8DBQ - chains Y and a of the 22 polymer chains in the assembly; structure by electron microscopy, 4.00 A resolution.

[Chain Y]
Molecule: ATP synthase subunit b
From: Escherichia coli
UniProt: D6IFY0 (D6IFY0_ECOLX); numbering as in UniProt (aligned over 1-156)
Chain sequence (156 residues; numbered 1 to 156; the number before each row is that of its first residue):
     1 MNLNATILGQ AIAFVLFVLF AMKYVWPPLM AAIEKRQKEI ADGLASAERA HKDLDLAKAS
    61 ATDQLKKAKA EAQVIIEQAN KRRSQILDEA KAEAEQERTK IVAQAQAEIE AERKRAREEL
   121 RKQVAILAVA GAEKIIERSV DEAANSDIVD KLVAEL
Differences from the reference sequence: conflict A21 (Cys in D6IFY0)

[Chain a]
Molecule: ATP synthase subunit a
From: Escherichia coli
UniProt: C3SL77 (C3SL77_ECOLX); residue numbers follow UniProt; this construct covers 4-269
Chain sequence (266 residues; row label = number of the first residue in the row):
     4 ENMTPQDYIG HHLNNLQLDL RTFSLVDPQN PPATFWTINI DSMFFSVVLG LLFLVLFRSV
    64 AKKATSGVPG KFQTAIELVI GFVNGSVKDM YHGKSKLIAP LALTIFVWVF LMNLMDLLPI
   124 DLLPYIAEHV LGLPALRVVP SADVNVTLSM ALGVFILILF YSIKMKGIGG FTKELTLQPF
   184 NHWAFIPVNL ILEGVSLLSK PVSLGLRLFG NMYAGELIFI LIAGLLPWWS QWILNVPWAI
   244 FHILIITLQA FIFMVLTIVY LSMASE

[How chain Y and chain a interact]
Pairs across the interface (27; chain Y residue first):
  M1(Y) - M6(a)  hydrogen bond (backbone-backbone)
  M1(Y) - Y11(a)  hydrophobic
  L3(Y) - E4(a)
  L3(Y) - Y11(a)  hydrophobic
  A5(Y) - W231(a)
  T6(Y) - D124(a)
  T6(Y) - A226(a)
  T6(Y) - Q234(a)
  G9(Y) - W231(a)
  G9(Y) - W235(a)
  Q10(Y) - I123(a)
  Q10(Y) - D124(a)  hydrogen bond
  Q10(Y) - A226(a)
  Q10(Y) - Q234(a)
  I12(Y) - W235(a)  hydrophobic
  A13(Y) - W235(a)
  A13(Y) - N238(a)
  A13(Y) - V239(a)
  L16(Y) - W235(a)  hydrophobic
  L16(Y) - V239(a)  hydrophobic
  F17(Y) - A242(a)  hydrophobic
  F20(Y) - I243(a)  hydrophobic
  A32(Y) - T77(a)
  A32(Y) - L81(a)  hydrophobic
  K35(Y) - E80(a)  salt bridge
  R36(Y) - K74(a)
  R36(Y) - T77(a)  hydrogen bond
Also at the interface, not in a pair above, chain Y (17 interface residues in all): F14, I40, L44
Also at the interface, not in a pair above, chain a (23 interface residues in all): P8, S69, P72, L120, P122, I246

[Summary]
The interface between chain Y and chain a involves 17 residues on one side and 23 on the other; the contacts
include 3 hydrogen bonds and 1 salt bridge. Among the polar pairs are K35(Y)-E80(a), Q10(Y)-D124(a) and
R36(Y)-T77(a).
Here chain Y is ATP synthase subunit b and chain a is ATP synthase subunit a, both from Escherichia coli.
Entry 8DBQ (E. coli ATP synthase imaged in 10mM MgATP State1 "half-up" Fo classified) was determined by
electron microscopy, deposited together with 8DBP, 8DBR, 8DBS, 8DBT, 8DBU, 8DBV and 8DBW.
